6N58 - chains H and I of the 7 polymer chains in the assembly; structure by electron microscopy, 3.78 A resolution.

Chain H:
Name: DNA-directed RNA polymerase subunit alpha
Source organism: Escherichia coli
Notes: EC 2.7.7.6
Reference sequence: P0A7Z4 (RPOA_ECOLI); numbering as in UniProt (aligned over 1-329)
Amino-acid sequence (329 residues; numbered 1 to 329; the number before each row is that of its first residue):
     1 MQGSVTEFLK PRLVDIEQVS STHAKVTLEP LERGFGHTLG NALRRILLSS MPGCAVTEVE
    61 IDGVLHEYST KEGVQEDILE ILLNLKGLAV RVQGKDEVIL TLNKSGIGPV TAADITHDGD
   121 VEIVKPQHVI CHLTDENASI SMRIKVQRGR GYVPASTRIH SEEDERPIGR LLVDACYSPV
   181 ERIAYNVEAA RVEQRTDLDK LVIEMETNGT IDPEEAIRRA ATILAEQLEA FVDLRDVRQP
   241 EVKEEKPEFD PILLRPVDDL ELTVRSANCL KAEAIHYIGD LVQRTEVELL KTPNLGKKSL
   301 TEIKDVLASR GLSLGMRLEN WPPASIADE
Disordered / not traced: 1-3, 159-170, 235-329
UniProt features mapped onto this chain:
  - region: Glu-162 to Glu-165 (Required for interaction with Crp at class II promoters)
  - modified residue: Arg-265 (ADP-ribosylarginine), Lys-297 (N6-acetyllysine), Lys-298 (N6-acetyllysine)
  - mutagenesis: Arg-45 (R45C: In rpoA112; temperature-sensitive, blocks RNA polymerase assembly), Glu-162 to Glu-165 (5-fold decrease in CRP-class II promoter-dependent transcription), Glu-165 (E165K: 5-fold decrease in CRP-class II promoter-dependent transcription), Arg-191 (R191C: In rpoA101; temperature-sensitive)

Chain I:
Name: DNA-directed RNA polymerase subunit beta
Source organism: Escherichia coli
Notes: EC 2.7.7.6
Reference sequence: P0A8V2 (RPOB_ECOLI); numbering as in UniProt (aligned over 1-1342)
Amino-acid sequence (1342 residues; row label = number of the first residue in the row):
     1 MVYSYTEKKR IRKDFGKRPQ VLDVPYLLSI QLDSFQKFIE QDPEGQYGLE AAFRSVFPIQ
    61 SYSGNSELQY VSYRLGEPVF DVQECQIRGV TYSAPLRVKL RLVIYEREAP EGTVKDIKEQ
   121 EVYMGEIPLM TDNGTFVING TERVIVSQLH RSPGVFFDSD KGKTHSSGKV LYNARIIPYR
   181 GSWLDFEFDP KDNLFVRIDR RRKLPATIIL RALNYTTEQI LDLFFEKVIF EIRDNKLQME
   241 LVPERLRGET ASFDIEANGK VYVEKGRRIT ARHIRQLEKD DVKLIEVPVE YIAGKVVAKD
   301 YIDESTGELI CAANMELSLD LLAKLSQSGH KRIETLFTND LDHGPYISET LRVDPTNDRL
   361 SALVEIYRMM RPGEPPTREA AESLFENLFF SEDRYDLSAV GRMKFNRSLL REEIEGSGIL
   421 SKDDIIDVMK KLIDIRNGKG EVDDIDHLGN RRIRSVGEMA ENQFRVGLVR VERAVKERLS
   481 LGDLDTLMPQ DMINAKPISA AVKEFFGSSQ LSQFMDQNNP LSEITHKRRI SALGPGGLTR
   541 ERAGFEVRDV HPTHYGRVCP IETPEGPNIG LINSLSVYAQ TNEYGFLETP YRKVTDGVVT
   601 DEIHYLSAIE EGNYVIAQAN SNLDEEGHFV EDLVTCRSKG ESSLFSRDQV DYMDVSTQQV
   661 VSVGASLIPF LEHDDANRAL MGANMQRQAV PTLRADKPLV GTGMERAVAV DSGVTAVAKR
   721 GGVVQYVDAS RIVIKVNEDE MYPGEAGIDI YNLTKYTRSN QNTCINQMPC VSLGEPVERG
   781 DVLADGPSTD LGELALGQNM RVAFMPWNGY NFEDSILVSE RVVQEDRFTT IHIQELACVS
   841 RDTKLGPEEI TADIPNVGEA ALSKLDESGI VYIGAEVTGG DILVGKVTPK GETQLTPEEK
   901 LLRAIFGEKA SDVKDSSLRV PNGVSGTVID VQVFTRDGVE KDKRALEIEE MQLKQAKKDL
   961 SEELQILEAG LFSRIRAVLV AGGVEAEKLD KLPRDRWLEL GLTDEEKQNQ LEQLAEQYDE
  1021 LKHEFEKKLE AKRRKITQGD DLAPGVLKIV KVYLAVKRRI QPGDKMAGRH GNKGVISKIN
  1081 PIEDMPYDEN GTPVDIVLNP LGVPSRMNIG QILETHLGMA AKGIGDKINA MLKQQQEVAK
  1141 LREFIQRAYD LGADVRQKVD LSTFSDEEVM RLAENLRKGM PIATPVFDGA KEAEIKELLK
  1201 LGDLPTSGQI RLYDGRTGEQ FERPVTVGYM YMLKLNHLVD DKMHARSTGS YSLVTQQPLG
  1261 GKAQFGGQRF GEMEVWALEA YGAAYTLQEM LTVKSDDVNG RTKMYKNIVD GNHQMEPGMP
  1321 ESFNVLLKEI RSLGINIELE DE
Disordered / not traced: 1
Residues lining bound ligands: chapso (1N7): Gln-725, Tyr-726, Ile-748, Glu-962, Gln-965, Ile-966, Ala-969, Arg-994
UniProt features mapped onto this chain:
  - modified residue (N6-acetyllysine): Lys-1022, Lys-1200
  - mutagenesis: Ile-561 (I561S: Resistant to antibiotics salinamide A and B), Ile-569 (I569S: Resistant to antibiotics salinamide A and B), Ala-665 (A665E: Resistant to antibiotics salinamide A and B), Asp-675 (D675A/G: Resistant to antibiotics salinamide A and B), Asn-677 (N677H/K: Resistant to antibiotics salinamide A and B), Leu-680 (L680M: Resistant to antibiotics salinamide A and B), Glu-813 (E813K: Disrupts the enzyme's active center)

Interface between chain H and chain I:
Pairs across the interface - 5 pairs, chain H then chain I:
  Arg-33(H) / Glu-820(I)  salt bridge
  Arg-33(H) / Pro-1081(I)
  His-37(H) / Arg-1216(I)
  Asn-41(H) / Arg-1216(I)  hydrogen bond (side chain-backbone)
  Asn-41(H) / Thr-1217(I)  hydrogen bond (side chain-backbone)
Interface residues without a listed pair, chain H (4 interface residues in all): Tyr-185
Interface residues without a listed pair, chain I (6 interface residues in all): Asp-1084, Gly-1218

In short:
The interface between chain H and chain I involves 4 residues on one side and 6 on the other; the contacts
include 2 hydrogen bonds and 1 salt bridge. Among the polar pairs are Arg-33(H)/Glu-820(I),
Asn-41(H)/Arg-1216(I) and Asn-41(H)/Thr-1217(I). Chain I binds chapso.
Here chain H is DNA-directed RNA polymerase subunit alpha and chain I is DNA-directed RNA polymerase subunit
beta, both from Escherichia coli. Entry 6N58 (Cryo-EM structure of Escherichia coli RNAP polymerase bound with
TraR in conformation II) was determined by electron microscopy, deposited together with 6N57, 6OUL and 6P1K.
